8S36 - chains F and H of the 12 polymer chains in the assembly; structure by electron microscopy, 2.90 A resolution.

== Chain F ==
Molecule: CRISPR type AFERR-associated protein Csf3
Source organism: Klebsiella pneumoniae
UniProtKB: A0A8G1XN67 (A0A8G1XN67_KLEPN); residue numbers follow UniProt; this construct covers 1-235
Amino-acid sequence (235 residues; row label = number of the first residue in the row):
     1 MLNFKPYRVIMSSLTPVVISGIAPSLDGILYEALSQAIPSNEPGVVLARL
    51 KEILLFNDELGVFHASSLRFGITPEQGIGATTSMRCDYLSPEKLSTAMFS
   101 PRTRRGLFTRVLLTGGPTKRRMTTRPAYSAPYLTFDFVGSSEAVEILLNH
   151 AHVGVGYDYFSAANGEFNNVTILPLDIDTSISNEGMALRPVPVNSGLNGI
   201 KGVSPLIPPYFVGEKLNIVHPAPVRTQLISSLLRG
Sequence notes: conflict Met84 (Val in A0A8G1XN67), Thr103 (Ile in A0A8G1XN67)

== Chain H ==
Molecule: crRNA
Source organism: Klebsiella pneumoniae
Sequence (61 nucleotides; row label = number of the first residue in the row; numbers below 1 keep their minus sign (U-6 is residue -6)):
    -6 UUAUCGGCGAGACCGGGAUGCACCUCCCGAAGGGUCUCGGUGUUUCCCCU
    44 GCGUGCGGGGG
Disordered / not traced: 31-54

== How chain F and chain H interact ==
Pairs across the interface (43):
  Ser20(F) - U-5(H)  hydrogen bond to the phosphate
  Ile22(F) - U-5(H)  base contact
  Ala23(F) - U-5(H)  base contact
  Pro24(F) - U-6(H)  sugar contact
  Gly28(F) - U-6(H)  sugar contact
  Ile29(F) - U-6(H)  base contact
  Glu32(F) - U-6(H)  base contact
  Arg85(F) - G-1(H)  salt bridge to the phosphate
  Cys86(F) - G-1(H)  hydrogen bond to the sugar
  Cys86(F) - G0(H)  sugar contact
  Cys86(F) - C1(H)  hydrogen bond to the sugar
  Asp87(F) - G-1(H)  sugar contact
  Asp87(F) - G0(H)  phosphate contact
  Tyr88(F) - G0(H)  hydrogen bond to the phosphate
  Tyr88(F) - C1(H)  sugar contact
  Tyr88(F) - G2(H)  sugar contact
  Lys93(F) - G0(H)  salt bridge to the phosphate
  Arg120(F) - G2(H)  base contact
  Arg121(F) - C-2(H)  hydrogen bond to the base
  Arg121(F) - G-1(H)  hydrogen bond to the sugar
  Met122(F) - C1(H)  base contact
  Thr123(F) - G-1(H)  hydrogen bond to the base
  Arg125(F) - C-2(H)  base contact
  Arg125(F) - G-1(H)  hydrogen bond to the base
  Val153(F) - U-6(H)  base contact
  Gly154(F) - U-6(H)  hydrogen bond to the base
  Val155(F) - U-6(H)  base contact
  Gly156(F) - U-6(H)  hydrogen bond to the base
  Gly156(F) - U-5(H)  phosphate contact
  Tyr157(F) - U-5(H)  phosphate contact
  Tyr157(F) - A-4(H)  hydrogen bond to the phosphate
  Tyr157(F) - U-3(H)  hydrogen bond to the phosphate
  Tyr159(F) - U-6(H)  base contact
  Ser161(F) - C-2(H)  hydrogen bond to the phosphate
  Ser161(F) - G-1(H)  phosphate contact
  Pro190(F) - U-5(H)  base contact
  Ser204(F) - U-5(H)  hydrogen bond to the base
  Pro209(F) - U-6(H)  phosphate contact
  Tyr210(F) - U-6(H)  hydrogen bond to the phosphate
  Tyr210(F) - U-5(H)  sugar contact
  Phe211(F) - U-6(H)  sugar contact
  Phe211(F) - U-5(H)  sugar contact
  Phe211(F) - A-4(H)  stacking on the base
Interface residues without a listed pair, chain F (36 interface residues in all): Ser25, Tyr31, Ser90, His152, Val203, Pro208, Lys215

== Summary ==
36 residues of chain F face 9 of chain H across their interface, with 15 hydrogen bonds, 2 salt bridges and 1
aromatic stacking contact. Polar contacts include Arg121(F)-C-2(H), Thr123(F)-G-1(H) and Arg125(F)-G-1(H).
Chain F is CRISPR type AFERR-associated protein Csf3 and chain H is crRNA, both from Klebsiella pneumoniae;
the structure, DNA-bound Type IV-A3 CRISPR effector in complex with DinG helicase from K. pneumoniae (state
II), was determined by electron microscopy, deposited together with 8RC2, 8RC3, 8RFJ, 8S35 and 8S37.
